Entry 7PAJ (electron microscopy, 7.30 A resolution (low resolution: residue-level contacts below are approximate; hydrogen-bond / salt-bridge calls are withheld)); this record covers chains k and 3 of the 56 polymer chains in the assembly.

Chain k:
Protein: 50S ribosomal protein L15
Source organism: Mycoplasma pneumoniae M129
UniProtKB: Q50300 (RL15_MYCPN); numbering as in UniProt (aligned over 1-151)
Chain sequence (151 residues; each row starts with the number of its first residue):
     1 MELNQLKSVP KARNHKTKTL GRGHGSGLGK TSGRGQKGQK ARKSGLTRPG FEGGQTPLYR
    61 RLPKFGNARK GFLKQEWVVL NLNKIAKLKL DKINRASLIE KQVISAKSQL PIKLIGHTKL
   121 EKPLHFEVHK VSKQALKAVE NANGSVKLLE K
Not modelled in the structure: 1-2, 151

Chain 3:
Molecule: 23S ribosomal RNA
Source organism: Mycoplasma pneumoniae M129
Sequence (2907 nucleotides; row label = number of the first residue in the row):
     1 UACAAUAAGU UACUAAGGGC UUAUGGUGGA UGCCUUGGCA CUAAUAGGCG AUGAAGGACG
    61 UGUUAACCUG CGAUAAGCUU CGGGUAGGUG GUAAGAACCU CAGAUCCGGA GAUUUCCGAA
   121 UGGAGCAAUC CGGUAGUUGG AAACAGCUAU CAUUAAUUGA UGAAUAAAUA GUCAAUUAAA
   181 GCAAUACGUG GUGAAGUGAA ACAUCUCAGU AGCCACAGGA AAAGAAAACG AAUGUGAUUC
   241 CGUGUGUAGU GGCGAGCGAA AGCGGAACAG GCCAAACUUA UCAUUAGAUA GGGGUUGUAG
   301 GGCUUGCAAU GUGGACUUGA AAACGAUAGA AGAAGCUGUU GGAAAGCAGC GCGCAAAAGG
   361 GUGAUAGCCC CGUAUUUGAA AUUGUUUUCA UACCUAGCGA GAUCCCUGAG UAGCUCGGAA
   421 AACGUUAUUU UGAGUGAAUC UGCCCAGACC AUUGGGUAAG CCUAAAUACU AAUUAGUGAC
   481 CGAUAGCGAA ACAGUACCGU GAGGGAAAGG UGAAAAGAAC CCAGAGAUGG GAGUGAAAUA
   541 GAUUCUGAAA CCAUAUGCCU ACAACGUGUC AGAGCACAUU AAUGUGUGAU GGCGUGCGUU
   601 UUGAAGUAUG AGCCGGCGAG UUAUGAUAGC AAGCGUUAGU UAACCAGGAG AUGGGGAGCU
   661 GUAGCGAAAG CGAGUUUUAA AAGAGCGUUU GUUUGUUAUU AUAGACCCGA AACGGGUUGA
   721 GCUAGUCAUG AGCAGGUUGA AGGUUGAGUA ACAUCAACUG GAGGACCGAA CCGACUCUCG
   781 UUGAAACGAU AGCGGAUGAC UUGUGAUUAG GGGUGAAAUU CCAAUCGAAA UCCGUGAUAG
   841 CUGGUUCUCG UCGAAAUAGC UUUAAGGCUA GCGUGAGAUC ACAAAUAAGU GGAGGUAAAG
   901 CUACUGAAUG UAUGAUGGCG CCACCUAGGC GUACUGAAUA CAAUUAAACU CUGAAUGCCA
   961 UUUAUUUUAU UCUCGCAGUC AGACAGUGGG GGAUAAGCUU CAUUGUCAAG AGGGGAAGAG
  1021 CCCAGAUCAU UAAAUAAGGU CCCCAAAAUA UACUAAGUGG AAAAGGAUGU GAAAGUGCUA
  1081 AAACAGCAAG GAUGUUGGCU UAGAAGCAGC CAUCGUUUAA AGAGUGCGUA ACAGCUCACU
  1141 UGUCGAGUGU UUUUGCGCCG AAGAUGUAAC GGGGCUAAGU AUAUUACCGA AUUUAUGGAU
  1201 AAGAUUUAUA UCUUGUGGUA GACGAGCGUU GUAUUGGAGU UGAAGUCAAA GCGUGAGCAU
  1261 UGGUGGAUCC AAUACAAGUG AGAAUGCCGG CAUGAGUAAC GCUUGGGAGU GAGAAUCUCC
  1321 CAAACCGAUU GACUAAGGUU UCCUGGACCA GGGUCGUCCU UCCAGGGUUA GUCUGGACCU
  1381 AAGCUGAGGC UGAAAAGCGU AGGCGAUGGA CAACAGGUUA AUAUUCCUGU ACUUACAGUU
  1441 AGACUGAUGG AGUGACAAAG AAGGUUUUCC ACCCCCAUAA UUGGAUUUGG GGAUAAAUCA
  1501 UAAGGUGGUA CAAUAGGCAA AUCCGUUGUG CAUAACAUUG AGUGAUGAUG UCGAGUGAAU
  1561 GAGUGAUCAA GUAGCGAAGG UGGUAUUAAU CAUGCUUUCA AGAAAAGCUU CUAGGGUUAA
  1621 UCUAGCUGUA ACCAGUACCG AGAACGAACA CACGUAGUCA AGGAGAGGAU CCUAAGGUUA
  1681 GCGAGUGAAC UAUAGCCAAG GAACUCUGCA AAUUAACCCC GUAAGUUAGC GAGAAGGGGU
  1741 GCUUAUGUAA AAGUAAGCCG CAGUGAAGAA CGAGGGGGGA CUGUUUAACU AAAACACAAC
  1801 UCUAUGCCAA ACCGUAAGGU GAUGUAUAUG GGGUGACACC UGCCCAGUGC UGGAAGGUUA
  1861 AAGAAGGAGG UUAGCGCAAG CGAAGCUUUU AACUGAAGCC CCAGUGAACG GCGGCCGUAA
  1921 CUAUAACGGU CCUAAGGUAG CGAAAUUCCU AGUCGGGUAA AUUCCGUCCC GCUUGAAUGG
  1981 UGUAACCAUC UCUUGACUGU CUCGGCUAUA GACUCGGUGA AAUCCAGGUA CGGGUGAAGA
  2041 CACCCGUUAG GCGCAACGGG ACGGAAAGAC CCCGUGAAGC UUUACUGUAG CUUAAUAUUG
  2101 AUCAGGACAU UAUCAUGUAG AGAAUAGGUA GGAGCAAUCG AUGCAAGUUC GCUAGGACUU
  2161 GUUGAUGCGA AAGGUGGAAU ACUACCCUUG GUUGUGUGCU GUUCUAAUUG GUAACUGUUA
  2221 UCCAGUUUCA AGACAGUGUU AGGUGGGCAG UUUGACUGGG GCGGUCGCCU CCUAAAAGGU
  2281 AACGGAGGCG UACAAAGGUA CCUUCAGUAC GGUUGGAAAU CGUAUGUAGA GUGUAAUGGU
  2341 GUAAGGGUGC UUGACUGUGA GACAUACAGG UCGAACAGGU GAGAAAUCAG GUCAUAGUGA
  2401 UCCGGUGGUC CAGUAUGGAA UGGCCAUCGC UCAACGGAUA AAAGCUACUC CGGGGAUAAC
  2461 AGGCUGAUAC UGCCCAAGAG UUCAUAUCGA CGGCAGUGUU UGGCACCUCG AUGUCGACUC
  2521 AUCUCAUCCU CGAGCUGAAG CAGGUUCGAA GGGUUCGGCU GUUCGCCGAU UAAAGAGAUA
  2581 CGUGAGUUGG GUUCAAACCG UCGUGAGACA GGUUGGUCCC UAUCUAUUGU GCCCGUAGGA
  2641 AGAUUGAAGA GUGUUGCUUC UAGUACGAGA GGACCGAAGC GAGGACACCU CUUAUGCUCC
  2701 AGUUGUAGCG CCAGCUGCAC CGCUGGGUAG UAACGUGUCU AUUAGAUAAA CGCUGAAAGC
  2761 AUCUAAGUGU GAAACUAUCU CAAAGAUUAA UCUUCCCAUU UCGCAAGAAA GUAAGAGCCG
  2821 UCAAAGACGA UGACGUUGAU AGGUUACAGG UGUAAGCAUA GUGAUAUGUU GAGCUGAGUA
  2881 AUACUAAUUG CUCGAGGACU UAUUGGA
Not modelled in the structure: 1-7, 923-927, 1560-1569, 2901-2907

How chain k and chain 3 interact:
Pairs across the interface - 178 pairs, chain k then chain 3:
  Gln5(k) with A1233(3); U1234(3)
  Leu6(k) with U1234(3); U1235(3)
  Ser8(k) with U1273(3); A1274(3)
  Val9(k) with U1273(3)
  Pro10(k) with A1274(3)
  Lys11(k) with A631(3)
  Arg13(k) with U696(3); C1275(3)
  Asn14(k) with U696(3); C1275(3)
  His15(k) with G629(3); C630(3); U696(3); U697(3)
  Lys16(k) with U697(3); A698(3); C1223(3); G1224(3)
  Thr17(k) with U697(3); A698(3)
  Lys18(k) with A698(3); C1223(3)
  Leu20(k) with G620(3); U699(3)
  Gly21(k) with G620(3); U845(3); U846(3)
  Arg22(k) with G620(3); U846(3); U1279(3); G1280(3)
  Gly23(k) with U846(3); C847(3)
  His24(k) with U846(3); C847(3); U848(3)
  Gly25(k) with U848(3); C849(3)
  Ser26(k) with U848(3); C849(3)
  Leu28(k) with U846(3)
  Gly29(k) with U845(3); U846(3)
  Lys30(k) with G598(3); U599(3); U600(3); U845(3); U846(3)
  Thr31(k) with A1220(3); G1221(3)
  Gly33(k) with A977(3); G1221(3); A1222(3)
  Arg34(k) with C976(3); A977(3); G978(3); G1221(3); A1222(3)
  Gly35(k) with G978(3); A1220(3); G1221(3)
  Gln36(k) with U600(3); U601(3); U979(3)
  Lys37(k) with U600(3); U601(3); G843(3); G866(3)
  Gly38(k) with G867(3)
  Gln39(k) with A200(3); G840(3); G866(3); G867(3)
  Lys40(k) with G867(3); G978(3)
  Ala41(k) with C706(3)
  Arg42(k) with G840(3); C841(3); U842(3)
  Lys43(k) with G704(3); A705(3); C707(3); A839(3)
  Ser44(k) with A705(3); C706(3); A839(3)
  Leu46(k) with U700(3); A701(3)
  Arg48(k) with A199(3); A255(3); G256(3)
  Pro49(k) with A701(3)
  Phe51(k) with A200(3)
  Glu52(k) with C868(3)
  Gly53(k) with U861(3); G866(3); G867(3); C868(3)
  Gly54(k) with U861(3)
  Gln55(k) with C860(3); U861(3); G2436(3)
  Tyr59(k) with G254(3); A255(3)
  Arg60(k) with C253(3); G254(3); U2401(3)
  Arg61(k) with C2367(3); A2400(3); U2401(3); G2436(3)
  Leu62(k) with U2401(3); C2402(3)
  Pro63(k) with U2401(3); C2402(3)
  Lys64(k) with C253(3); C2402(3); C2403(3)
  Gly66(k) with A667(3); G2423(3); C2424(3)
  Asn67(k) with A248(3); G249(3); G2422(3); G2423(3)
  Ala68(k) with A667(3); A668(3); G2423(3)
  Arg69(k) with G249(3); A669(3); A2412(3); G2413(3)
  Lys70(k) with G249(3); U250(3)
  Gly71(k) with A248(3); G249(3)
  Phe72(k) with A248(3); U2414(3)
  Leu73(k) with A248(3)
  Lys74(k) with C665(3); G666(3); A669(3); G670(3)
  Gln75(k) with A669(3)
  Asn81(k) with U662(3); A663(3)
  Asn83(k) with U662(3); A663(3)
  Lys84(k) with U636(3); U637(3); U662(3)
  Ile85(k) with U637(3)
  Lys87(k) with U636(3); U637(3)
  Leu88(k) with U637(3)
  Lys101(k) with A638(3)
  Val103(k) with U637(3)
  Ser105(k) with A657(3); G658(3)
  Ala106(k) with A657(3)
  Lys107(k) with C263(3); G264(3)
  Lys113(k) with G672(3)
  Ile115(k) with A663(3); G672(3); A673(3)
  Gly116(k) with A663(3)
  His117(k) with A673(3)
  Lys130(k) with C671(3)
  Ser132(k) with G672(3); A673(3)
  Lys133(k) with C671(3); G672(3)
  Gln134(k) with G672(3); A673(3)
Other interface residues (no listed pair), chain k (85 interface residues in all): Lys7, Ala12, Ser32, Thr56, Phe65, Gln102, Val131
Other interface residues (no listed pair), chain 3 (97 interface residues in all): G198, U247, A619, U621, G674, G695, A1272, G2437

Summary:
85 residues of chain k face 97 of chain 3 across their interface.
Chain k is 50S ribosomal protein L15 and chain 3 is 23S ribosomal RNA, both from Mycoplasma pneumoniae M129;
the structure, 70S ribosome with EF-Tu-tRNA, P- and E-site tRNAs in Mycoplasma pneumoniae cells, was
determined by electron microscopy, deposited together with 7OOC, 7OOD, 7P6Z, 7PAH, 7PAI, 7PAK and 23 further
entries.
